Entry 3IYC (electron microscopy, 10.00 A resolution (very low resolution: no residue pairs are listed; an interface is given only as per-side residue counts)); this record covers chains 1 and 4 of the 5 polymer chains in the assembly.

Chain 1:
Protein: Capsid protein VP1
Organism: Human poliovirus 1 Mahoney
UniProtKB: P03300 (POLG_POL1M); residues 68-302 here correspond to UniProt positions 647-881 (UniProt number = residue number + 579)
Amino-acid sequence (235 residues; row label = number of the first residue in the row):
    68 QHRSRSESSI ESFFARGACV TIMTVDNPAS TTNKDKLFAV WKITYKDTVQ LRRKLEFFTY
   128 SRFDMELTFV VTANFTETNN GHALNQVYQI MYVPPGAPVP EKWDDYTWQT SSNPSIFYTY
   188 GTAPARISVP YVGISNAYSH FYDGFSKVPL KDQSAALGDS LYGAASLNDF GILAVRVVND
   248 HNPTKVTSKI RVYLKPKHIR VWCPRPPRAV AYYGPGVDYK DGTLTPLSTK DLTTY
UniProt features mapped onto this chain:
  - site: Tyr302 (Cleavage)

Chain 4:
Protein: Capsid protein VP2
Organism: Human poliovirus 1 Mahoney
UniProtKB: P03300 (POLG_POL1M); numbering as in UniProt; present here: 97-112, 127-341
Amino-acid sequence (245 residues; each row starts with the number of its first residue; note: 13 numbers in that range are skipped by the numbering (no residue carries them; nothing is unmodelled there); a row labelled like 112A-112M holds insertion residues (112A, then the next letters in order)):
    97 AANSVVAYGR WPEYLR
112A-112M DSEANPVDQPTEP
   113 D
   127 VAACRFYTLD TVSWTKESRG WWWKLPDALR DMGLFGQNMY YHYLGRSGYT VHVQCNASKF
   187 HQGALGVFAV PEMCLAGDSN TTTMHTSYQN ANPGEKGGTF TGTFTPDNNQ TSPARRFCPV
   247 DYLLGNGTLL GNAFVFPHQI INLRTNNCAT LVLPYVNSLS IDSMVKHNNW GIAILPLAPL
   307 NFASESSPEI PITLTIAPMC CEFNGLRNIT LPRLQ
Not modelled in the structure: 112A-112M
UniProt features mapped onto this chain:
  - site: Gln341 (Cleavage)
  - mutagenesis: His264 (H264G/T: Complete loss of VP0 cleavage)

Chain 1 / chain 4 interface:
At this resolution (10 A) residue pairs are not listed: 6 residues of chain 1 and 5 of chain 4 lie at the interface.

Summary:
The interface between chain 1 and chain 4 involves 6 residues on one side and 5 on the other. UniProt lists
one mutagenesis site on chain 4.
Here chain 1 is Capsid protein VP1 and chain 4 is Capsid protein VP2, both from Human poliovirus 1 Mahoney.
Entry 3IYC (Poliovirus late RNA-release intermediate) was determined by electron microscopy, deposited
together with 3IYB.
